Entry 7S0S (electron microscopy, 3.05 A resolution); this record covers chains C and S of the 35 polymer chains in the assembly.

Chain C:
Molecule: 23S rRNA
Organism: Mycolicibacterium smegmatis
Sequence (3120 nucleotides; each row starts with the number of its first residue):
     1 UAAGUGUUUA AGGGCGCAUG GUGGAUGCCU UGGCACUGGG AGCCGAUGAA GGACGUAGGA
    61 GGCUGCGAUA AGCCUCGGGG AGCUGUCAAC CGAGCGUUGA UCCGAGGAUG UCCGAAUGGG
   121 GAAACCCGGC ACGAGUGAUG UCGUGUCACC AGGCGCUGAA UAUAUAGGCG UCUGGGGGGA
   181 ACGCGGGGAA GUGAAACAUC UCAGUACCCG UAGGAAGAGA AAACAAAAUG UGAUUCCGUG
   241 AGUAGUGGCG AGCGAAAGCG GAGGAUGGCU AAACCGUAUG CAUGUGAUAC CGGGUAGGGG
   301 UUGUGUGUGC GGGGUUGUGG GACCUAUCUU UCCGGCUCUA CCUGGCUGGA GGGCAGUGAG
   361 AAAAUGUUGU GGUUAGCGGA AAUGGCUUGG GAUGGCCUGC CGUAGACGGU GAGAGCCCGG
   421 UACGUGAAAA CCCGACGUCU GUCUUGAUGG UGUUCCCGAG UAGCAGCGGG CCCGUGGAAU
   481 CUGCUGUGAA UCUGCCGGGA CCACCCGGUA AGCCUGAAUA CUUCCCAGUG ACCGAUAGCG
   541 GAUUAGUACC GUGAGGGAAU GGUGAAAAGU ACCCCGGGAG GGGAGUGAAA GAGUACCUGA
   601 AACCGUGCGC UUACAAUCCG UCAGAGCCCU CGACGUGUCG UGGGGUGAUG GCGUGCCUUU
   661 UGAAGAAUGA GCCUGCGAGU CAGGGACAUG UCGCGAGGUU AACCCGGGUG GGGUAGCCGC
   721 AGCGAAAGCG AGUCUGAAUA GGGCGUAUCC ACACAAGAGU GUGUGGUGUA GUGGUGUGUU
   781 CUGGACCCGA AGCGGAGUGA UCUACCCAUG GCCAGGGUGA AGCGCGGGUA AGACCGCGUG
   841 GAGGCCCGAA CCCACUUAGG UUGAAGACUG AGGGGAUGAG CUGUGGGUAG GGGUGAAAGG
   901 CCAAUCAAAC UCCGUGAUAG CUGGUUCUCC CCGAAAUGCA UUUAGGUGCA GCGUCGCAUG
   961 UUUCUUGCCG GAGGUAGAGC UACUGGAUGG CCGAUGGGCC CCACAGGGUU ACUGACGUCA
  1021 GCCAAACUCC GAAUGCCGGU AAGUCCAAGA GUGCGGCAGU GAGACGGCGG GGGAUAAGCU
  1081 CCGUGCGUCG AGAGGGAAAC AGCCCAGAUC GCCGGCUAAG GCCCCUAAGC GUGUGCUAAG
  1141 UGGAAAAGGA UGUGCAGUCG CGAAGACAAC CAGGAGGUUG GCUUAGAAGC AGCCACCCUU
  1201 GAAAGAGUGC GUAAUAGCUC ACUGGUCAAG UGAUUGUGCG CCGAUAAUGU AGCGGGGCUC
  1261 AAGCACACCG CCGAAGCCGC GGCAGCCAAC GUGUUGGCUG GGUAGGGGAG CGUCCUGCAU
  1321 CCGGUGAAGC CGCCGAGUGA UCGAGUGGUG GAGGGUGUGG GAGUGAGAAU GCAGGCAUGA
  1381 GUAGCGAUUA GGCAAGUGAG AACCUUGCCC GCCGAAAGAC CAAGGGUUCC UGGGCCAGGC
  1441 CAGUCCGCCC AGGGUGAGUC GGGACCUAAG GCGAGGCCGA CAGGCGUAGU CGAUGGACAA
  1501 CGGGUUGAUA UUCCCGUACC CGUGUAUGUG CGUCCAUGAU GAAUCAGCGG UACUAACCAU
  1561 CCAAAACCAC CGUGACCGCA CCUUUCGGGG UGUGGCGUUG GUGGGGCUGC AUGGGACCUU
  1621 CGUUGGUAGU AGUCAAGCGA UGGGGUGACG CAGGAAGGUA GCCGUACCGG UCAGUGGUAA
  1681 UACCGGGGUA AGCCUGUAGG GAGUCAGAUA GGUAAAUCCG UCUGGCAUAU AUCCUGAGAG
  1741 GUGAUGCAUA GCCGAGUGAG GCGAAUUCGG UGAUCCUAUG CUGCCGAGAA AAGCCUCUAG
  1801 CGAGGACAUA CACGGCCCGU ACCCCAAACC AACACAGGUG GUCAGGUAGA GAAUACUAAG
  1861 GCGUACGAGU GAACUAUGGU UAAGGAACUC GGCAAAAUGC CCCCGUAACU UCGGGAGAAG
  1921 GGGGACCCAC AUGGCGUGUA AGCCUUUACG GCCCAAGCGU GAGUGGGUGG CACAAACCAG
  1981 UGAGAAGCGA CUGUUUACUA AAAACACAGG UCCGUGCGAA GUCGCAAGAC GAUGUAUACG
  2041 GACUGACGCC UGCCCGGUGC UGGAAGGUUA AGAGGACCCG UUAACUCCCU UUGGGGGUGA
  2101 AGCGGAGAAU UUAAGCCCCA GUAAACGGCG GUGGUAACUA UAAXCAUCCU AAGGUAGCGA
  2161 AAUUCCUUGU CGGGUAAGUU CCGACCUGCA CGAAUGGCGU AACGACUUCU CAACUGUCUC
  2221 AACCAUAGAC UCGGCGAAAU UGCACUACGA GUAAAGAUGC UCGUUACGCG CGGCAGGACG
  2281 AAAAGACCCC GGGACCUUCA CUACAACUUG GUAUUGGUGC UCGAUACGGU UUGUGUAGGA
  2341 UAGGUGGGAG ACUGUGAAGC UCACACGCCA GUGUGGGUGG AGUCGUUGUU GAAAUACCAC
  2401 UCUGAUCGUA UUGGGCCUCU AACCUCGGAC CGUAUAUCCG GUUCAGGGAC AGUGCCUGGU
  2461 GGGUAGUUUA ACUGGGGCGG UUGCCUCCUA AAAUGUAACG GAGGCGCCCA AAGGUUCCCU
  2521 CAACCUGGAC GGCAAUCAGG UGUUGAGUGU AAGUGCACAA GGGAGCUUGA CUGCGAGACG
  2581 GACAUGUCGA GCAGGGACGA AAGUCGGGAC UAGUGAUCCG GCACCUCUGA GUGGAAGGGG
  2641 UGUCGCUCAA CGGAUAAAAG GUACCCCGGG GAUAACAGGC UGAUCUUCCC CAAGAGUCCA
  2701 UAUCGACGGG AUGGUUUGGC ACCUCGAUGU CGGCUCGUCG CAUCCUGGGG CUGGAGCAGG
  2761 UCCCAAGGGU UGGGCUGUUC GCCCAUUAAA GCGGCACGCG AGCUGGGUUU AGAACGUCGU
  2821 GAGACAGUUC GGUCUCUAUC CGCCGCGCGC GUCAGAAGCU UGAGGAAACC UGUCCCUAGU
  2881 ACGAGAGGAC CGGGACGGAC GAACCUCUGG UAUACCAGUU GUCCCACCAG GGGCACGGCU
  2941 GGAUAGCCAC GUUCGGACAG GAUAACCGCU GAAAGCAUCU AAGCGGGAAA CCUCUUCCAA
  3001 GACCAGGCUU CUCACCCUCU AGGAGGGAUA AGGCCCCCCG CAGACCACGG GAUUGAUAGA
  3061 CCAGACCUGG AAGCCUAGUA AUAGGUGCAG GGAACUGGCA CUAACCGGCC GAAAACUUAC
Unresolved in the structure: 1
Modified positions: AI5 ((2S)-4-[2-[(2R,3S,4R,5R)-5-(6-aminopurin-9-yl)-3,4-bis(oxidanyl)oxolan-2-yl]ethyl-[2-[(2R,3R,4R,5R)-2-(4-azanyl-2-oxidanylidene-pyrimidin-1-yl)-5-[bis(oxidanyl)phosphanyloxymethyl]-4-oxidanyl-oxolan-3-yl]oxyethyl]amino]-2-azanyl-butanoic acid) at position 2144
Metal / ion sites: Mg2+ site 1 near U7 (its only coordinating residue here); Mg2+ site 2: A10, G12, G13; Mg2+ site 3: C28, G1354; Mg2+ site 4: C43, G214; Mg2+ site 5 near U64 (its only coordinating residue here); Mg2+ site 6 near U69 (its only coordinating residue here); Mg2+ site 7 near U117 (its only coordinating residue here); Mg2+ site 8: A159, U163; Mg2+ site 9: G191, U2467; Mg2+ site 10 near G191 (its only coordinating residue here); Mg2+ site 11: A196, C197; Mg2+ site 12 near G217 (its only coordinating residue here); 232 more Mg2+ sites not listed

Chain S:
Molecule: 50S ribosomal protein L20
Organism: Mycolicibacterium smegmatis
Reference sequence: A0A0D6IFR3 (A0A0D6IFR3_MYCSM); numbering as in UniProt (aligned over 2-125)
Chain sequence (124 residues; each row starts with the number of its first residue):
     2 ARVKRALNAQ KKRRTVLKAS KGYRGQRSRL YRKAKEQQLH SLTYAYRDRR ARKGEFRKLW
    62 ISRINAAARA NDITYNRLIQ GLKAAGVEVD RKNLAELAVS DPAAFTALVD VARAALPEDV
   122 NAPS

Chain C / chain S interface:
Residue-residue contacts - 155 pairs, chain C then chain S:
  G14(C) with Arg25(S), hydrogen bond to the sugar
  C15(C) with Gly23(S), hydrogen bond to the phosphate; Tyr24(S), sugar contact; Arg25(S), phosphate contact; Gly26(S), hydrogen bond to the phosphate; Arg30(S), salt bridge to the phosphate
  G16(C) with Lys22(S), phosphate contact; Gly23(S), hydrogen bond to the phosphate
  C17(C) with Lys22(S), salt bridge to the phosphate
  U26(C) with Ala7(S), sugar contact
  G27(C) with Lys5(S), phosphate contact; Leu8(S), phosphate contact
  C532(C) with Ala2(S), phosphate contact
  C533(C) with Ala2(S), hydrogen bond to the phosphate; Arg3(S), hydrogen bond to the phosphate
  G534(C) with Arg3(S), salt bridge to the phosphate; Lys5(S), sugar contact
  A535(C) with Lys5(S), salt bridge to the phosphate
  A537(C) with Arg3(S), sugar contact
  A602(C) with Leu31(S), phosphate contact
  C618(C) with Arg28(S), base contact
  C619(C) with Arg25(S), hydrogen bond to the sugar; Arg28(S), hydrogen bond to the base; Gln38(S), phosphate contact; Tyr45(S), hydrogen bond to the phosphate
  G620(C) with Tyr24(S), hydrogen bond to the phosphate; Arg25(S), hydrogen bond to the phosphate; Arg28(S), phosphate contact; Gln38(S), hydrogen bond to the sugar; Ser42(S), hydrogen bond to the sugar; Tyr45(S), base contact; Arg48(S), base contact
  U621(C) with Tyr24(S), hydrogen bond to the phosphate; Ser42(S), sugar contact; Tyr45(S), hydrogen bond to the sugar; Ala46(S), sugar contact; Asp49(S), hydrogen bond to the sugar
  C622(C) with Asp49(S), sugar contact; Arg53(S), hydrogen bond to the phosphate
  A623(C) with Arg53(S), salt bridge to the phosphate; Phe57(S), sugar contact
  G651(C) with Asp49(S), hydrogen bond to the base; Glu56(S), hydrogen bond to the sugar
  C652(C) with Arg48(S), hydrogen bond to the base
  G653(C) with Tyr45(S), hydrogen bond to the sugar; Arg48(S), hydrogen bond to the sugar
  G655(C) with Glu37(S), hydrogen bond to the base; His41(S), salt bridge to the phosphate
  C656(C) with Glu37(S), sugar contact; His41(S), salt bridge to the phosphate
  A670(C) with Arg33(S), sugar contact
  C672(C) with Leu31(S), sugar contact; Arg33(S), salt bridge to the phosphate; Lys34(S), salt bridge to the phosphate
  C673(C) with Leu31(S), phosphate contact; Arg33(S), salt bridge to the phosphate
  U674(C) with Gln11(S), phosphate contact; Arg14(S), salt bridge to the phosphate
  G675(C) with Ala7(S), phosphate contact; Gln11(S), phosphate contact; Arg14(S), salt bridge to the phosphate
  C676(C) with Lys5(S), phosphate contact; Arg6(S), salt bridge to the phosphate
  G677(C) with Arg6(S), salt bridge to the phosphate
  A1108(C) with Tyr47(S), hydrogen bond to the sugar; Arg51(S), sugar contact
  C1110(C) with Tyr47(S), hydrogen bond to the phosphate; Arg51(S), salt bridge to the phosphate
  G1111(C) with Arg50(S), salt bridge to the phosphate; Arg51(S), salt bridge to the phosphate
  C1112(C) with Arg50(S), phosphate contact; Arg53(S), salt bridge to the phosphate; Lys54(S), salt bridge to the phosphate
  C1113(C) with Arg53(S), salt bridge to the phosphate; Lys54(S), salt bridge to the phosphate; Phe57(S), stacking on the base; Trp61(S), phosphate contact; Lys93(S), phosphate contact
  G1114(C) with Trp61(S), phosphate contact; Asp91(S), phosphate contact; Lys93(S), salt bridge to the phosphate
  G1115(C) with Arg58(S), salt bridge to the phosphate; Asp91(S), phosphate contact; Arg92(S), salt bridge to the phosphate
  C1116(C) with Arg58(S), salt bridge to the phosphate; Arg92(S), salt bridge to the phosphate
  A1127(C) with Lys59(S), sugar contact; Ile62(S), phosphate contact
  A1128(C) with Ile62(S), sugar contact; Ser63(S), phosphate contact; Asn66(S), hydrogen bond to the phosphate; Tyr76(S), sugar contact
  G1129(C) with Asn66(S), hydrogen bond to the phosphate; Arg70(S), salt bridge to the phosphate; Thr75(S), phosphate contact; Tyr76(S), phosphate contact; Asn77(S), hydrogen bond to the phosphate; Arg78(S), base contact
  C1130(C) with Arg70(S), salt bridge to the phosphate
  G1131(C) with Asn122(S), hydrogen bond to the base
  U1132(C) with Asn122(S), sugar contact
  C1268(C) with Asn122(S), hydrogen bond to the sugar; Ala123(S), hydrogen bond to the sugar; Pro124(S), phosphate contact
  C1269(C) with Arg78(S), hydrogen bond to the sugar; Val121(S), hydrogen bond to the sugar; Asn122(S), sugar contact; Ala123(S), sugar contact; Pro124(S), phosphate contact; Ser125(S), phosphate contact
  G1270(C) with Asn77(S), hydrogen bond to the base; Arg78(S), sugar contact; Gln81(S), hydrogen bond to the sugar
  C1271(C) with Tyr76(S), phosphate contact; Asn77(S), sugar contact; Ile80(S), phosphate contact
  C1272(C) with Arg58(S), salt bridge to the phosphate; Ile62(S), phosphate contact; Tyr76(S), hydrogen bond to the phosphate; Ile80(S), phosphate contact; Arg92(S), salt bridge to the phosphate
  G1273(C) with Arg58(S), salt bridge to the phosphate
  A1275(C) with Tyr47(S), base contact; Arg51(S), sugar contact
  G1312(C) with Asn9(S), hydrogen bond to the sugar; Lys12(S), hydrogen bond to the phosphate
  U1313(C) with Val4(S), base contact; Leu8(S), phosphate contact; Asn9(S), sugar contact
  C1314(C) with Arg3(S), sugar contact; Val4(S), sugar contact
  G1329(C) with Leu8(S), sugar contact
  C1330(C) with Arg15(S), salt bridge to the phosphate
  C1331(C) with Arg15(S), salt bridge to the phosphate
  C1342(C) with Lys12(S), salt bridge to the phosphate
  G1361(C) with Ala2(S), base contact
  G1363(C) with Ala2(S), hydrogen bond to the phosphate; Arg3(S), sugar contact; Val4(S), sugar contact
  U1364(C) with Val4(S), sugar contact
  G1365(C) with Arg6(S), sugar contact; Asn9(S), hydrogen bond to the base
  A1366(C) with Arg6(S), salt bridge to the phosphate; Ala10(S), phosphate contact; Lys13(S), salt bridge to the phosphate
  G1367(C) with Tyr32(S), phosphate contact; Arg33(S), hydrogen bond to the sugar; Lys36(S), salt bridge to the phosphate; Glu37(S), hydrogen bond to the base
  G2242(C) with Lys34(S), hydrogen bond to the sugar
  C2243(C) with Gln27(S), hydrogen bond to the phosphate; Arg28(S), hydrogen bond to the sugar; Lys34(S), phosphate contact
  A2244(C) with Gln27(S), phosphate contact
  C2245(C) with Arg25(S), salt bridge to the phosphate
Interface residues without a listed pair, chain C (77 interface residues in all): G13, C603, U646, G671, C927, A1274, C1315, U1341, A1362
Interface residues without a listed pair, chain S (66 interface residues in all): Thr16, Ser29, Gly55

Summary:
77 residues of chain C face 66 of chain S across their interface; the contacts include 45 hydrogen bonds, 38
salt bridges and 1 aromatic stacking contact. Among the polar pairs are C619(C)-Arg28(S), G651(C)-Asp49(S) and
C652(C)-Arg48(S).
Here chain C is 23S rRNA and chain S is 50S ribosomal protein L20, both from Mycolicibacterium smegmatis.
Entry 7S0S (M. tuberculosis ribosomal RNA methyltransferase TlyA bound to M. smegmatis 50S ribosomal subunit)
was determined by electron microscopy.
